PDB entry 3KJ7 | X-ray diffraction, 1.91 A resolution | chain A

Chain A:
Molecule: Lactotransferrin
Source organism: Bos taurus
Notes: EC 3.4.21.-
Reference sequence: P24627 (TRFL_BOVIN); residues 342-686 here correspond to UniProt positions 361-705 (UniProt number = residue number + 19)
Sequence (345 residues; each row starts with the number of its first residue):
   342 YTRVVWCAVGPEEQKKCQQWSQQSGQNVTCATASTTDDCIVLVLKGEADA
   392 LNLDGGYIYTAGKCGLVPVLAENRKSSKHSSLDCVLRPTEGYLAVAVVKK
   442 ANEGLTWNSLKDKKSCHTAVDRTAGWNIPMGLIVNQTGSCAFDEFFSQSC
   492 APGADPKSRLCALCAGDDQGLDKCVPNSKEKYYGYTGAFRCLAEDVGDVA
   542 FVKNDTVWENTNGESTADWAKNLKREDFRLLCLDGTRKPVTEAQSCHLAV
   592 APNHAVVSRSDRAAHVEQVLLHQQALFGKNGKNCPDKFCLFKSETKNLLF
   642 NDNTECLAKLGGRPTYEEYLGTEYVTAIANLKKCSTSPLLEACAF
Not modelled in the structure: 677-680
Disulfides: Cys348-Cys380, Cys358-Cys371, Cys405-Cys684, Cys425-Cys647, Cys457-Cys532, Cys481-Cys675, Cys491-Cys505, Cys502-Cys515, Cys573-Cys587, Cys625-Cys630
Covalently attached groups: N-acetylglucosamine (NAG) linked to Asn368, Asn476; glycan linked to Asn545
Metal / ion sites: Fe ion: Asp395, Tyr433, Tyr526, His595 (together with carbonate ion); Zn2+ site 1 near His588 (its only coordinating residue here); Zn2+ site 2 near Glu659 (its only coordinating residue here)
Small-molecule neighbours: carbonate ion (CO3): Asp395, Tyr433, Thr459, Arg463, Thr464, Ala465, Gly466, Tyr526, His595

Summary:
Bound to chain A: carbonate ion. N-acetylglucosamine is covalently linked to Asn368 and Asn476. The Fe ion
site is built by Asp395, Tyr433, Tyr526 and His595.
Chain A is Lactotransferrin (Bos taurus); the structure, Crystal Structure of the Complex of C-lobe of Bovine
Lactoferrin with Dextrin at 1.9 A Resolution, was determined by X-ray diffraction (same publication as 3K0V).
